8K9P - chain A; structure by X-ray diffraction, 1.50 A resolution.

Chain A:
Molecule: Pseudoazurin
From: Alcaligenes faecalis
UniProt: P04377 (AZUP_ALCFA); residues 1-123 here correspond to UniProt positions 24-146 (UniProt number = residue number + 23)
Amino-acid sequence (126 residues; numbered -2 to 123; the number before each row is that of its first residue; numbers below 1 keep their minus sign (Met-2 is residue -2)):
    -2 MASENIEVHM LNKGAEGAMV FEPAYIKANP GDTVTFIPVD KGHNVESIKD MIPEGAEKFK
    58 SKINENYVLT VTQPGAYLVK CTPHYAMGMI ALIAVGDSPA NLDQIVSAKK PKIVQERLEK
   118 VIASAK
Unresolved in the structure: -2, 123
Differences from the reference sequence: expression tag (-2 to 0)
Bound ions: Cu ion: His40, Cys78, His81

In short:
His40, Cys78 and His81 coordinate a Cu ion ion.
Chain A is Pseudoazurin (Alcaligenes faecalis); the structure, Neutron X-ray joint structure of pseudoazurin
from Alcaligenes faecalis, was determined by X-ray diffraction together with 8K9N from the same study.
